Entry 8GC7 (X-ray diffraction, 1.90 A resolution); this record covers chain A.

Chain A:
Molecule: Tyrosine-protein kinase BTK
Source organism: Homo sapiens
Notes: EC 2.7.10.2
UniProtKB: Q06187 (BTK_HUMAN); residues 389-658 here = UniProt positions 389-658
Amino-acid sequence (270 residues; row label = number of the first residue in the row):
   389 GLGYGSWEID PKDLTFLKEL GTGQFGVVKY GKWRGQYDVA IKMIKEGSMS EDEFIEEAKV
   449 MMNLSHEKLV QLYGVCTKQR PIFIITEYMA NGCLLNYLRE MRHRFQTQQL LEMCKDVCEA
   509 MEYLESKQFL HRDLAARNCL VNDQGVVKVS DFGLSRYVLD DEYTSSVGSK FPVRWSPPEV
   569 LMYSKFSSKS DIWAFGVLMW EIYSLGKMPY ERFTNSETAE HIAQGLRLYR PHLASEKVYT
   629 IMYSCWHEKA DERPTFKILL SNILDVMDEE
Small-molecule neighbours: YXJ (5-(piperidin-1-yl)-3-[4-(piperidin-4-yl)anilino]pyrazine-2-carboxamide): Leu-408, Gly-409, Thr-410, Gly-411, Val-416, Ala-428, Lys-430, Thr-474, Glu-475, Tyr-476, Met-477, Ala-478, Asn-479, Gly-480, Cys-481, Leu-528
Curated features (UniProtKB/Swiss-Prot):
  - motif: Trp-581 to Trp-588 (CAV1-binding)
  - active site: Asp-521 (Proton acceptor)
  - binding site (ATP): Leu-408 to Val-416, Lys-430
  - binding site (clofedanol): Thr-474 to Met-477, Leu-542
  - binding site (dasatinib): Thr-474 to Met-477
  - modified residue: Tyr-551 (Phosphotyrosine), Ser-604 (Phosphoserine), Tyr-617 (Phosphotyrosine), Ser-623 (Phosphoserine)
  - natural variant: Leu-408 (L408P: In XLA), Gly-414 (G414R: In XLA), Tyr-418 (Y418H: In XLA), Ile-429 (I429N: In XLA), Lys-430 (K430E: In XLA; K430R: In XLA), Glu-445 (E445D: In XLA), Gly-462 (G462D: In XLA; G462V: In XLA), Tyr-476 (Y476D: In XLA), Met-477 (M477R: In XLA), Cys-481 (C481S: Found in patients with chronic lymphocytic leukemia; uncertain significance), Cys-502 (C502F: In XLA; C502W: In XLA), Cys-506 (C506R: In XLA; C506Y: In XLA), 36 further natural variant entries in UniProt
  - mutagenesis: Tyr-551 (Y551F: Loss of phosphorylation of GTF2I), Tyr-617 (Y617E: Defective in mediating calcium response)
Reported in the primary citation:
  - binding site for YXJ: Glu-475, Met-477
  - post-translational modification sites: Tyr-461, Tyr-551
  - mutagenesis - V416L, A428D, M437R, C481F, C481R, L528W: decreased catalytic activity
  - mutagenesis - C481S: unchanged catalytic activity
  - mutagenesis - V416L, L528W: decreased signaling in response to anti-immunoglobulin M (IgM)
  - mutagenesis - T474I: increased signaling
  - mutagenesis - L528W: abolished binding to ibrutinib
  - mutagenesis - L528W: abolished binding to pirtobrutinib
  - mutagenesis - C481S: decreased binding to ibrutinib
  - mutagenesis - V416L, M437R: decreased binding to pirtobrutinib

Summary:
Chain A binds compound YXJ. From UniProt: active-site residue Asp-521, 10 ATP-binding residues, 5
clofedanol-binding residues and 4 dasatinib-binding residues. From the paper: a binding site for YXJ at
Glu-475 and Met-477; V416L, A428D and M437R, among others, reduce catalytic activity; 8 substitutions were
tested in all.
Chain A is Tyrosine-protein kinase BTK (Homo sapiens); the structure, Bruton's tyrosine kinase in complex with
5-(piperidin-1-yl)-3-{[4-(piperidin-4-yl)phenyl]amino}pyrazine-2-carboxamide, was determined by X-ray
diffraction, deposited together with 8GC8.
